8WLN - chains A and G of the 103 polymer chains in the assembly; structure by electron microscopy, 4.30 A resolution (low resolution: residue-level contacts below are approximate; hydrogen-bond / salt-bridge calls are withheld).

Chain A:
Molecule: Flagellar biosynthetic protein FliQ
Organism: Salmonella enterica subsp. enterica serovar Typhimurium str. LT2
UniProtKB: P0A1L5 (FLIQ_SALTY); residue numbers follow UniProt; this construct covers 1-89
Chain sequence (89 residues; each row starts with the number of its first residue):
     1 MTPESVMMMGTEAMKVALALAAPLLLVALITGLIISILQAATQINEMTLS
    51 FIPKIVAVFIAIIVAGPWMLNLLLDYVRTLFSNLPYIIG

Chain G:
Molecule: Flagellar biosynthetic protein FliP
Organism: Salmonella enterica subsp. enterica serovar Typhimurium str. LT2
UniProtKB: P54700 (FLIP_SALTY); numbering as in UniProt (aligned over 1-245)
Chain sequence (245 residues; row label = number of the first residue in the row):
     1 MRRLLFLSLAGLWLFSPAAAAQLPGLISQPLAGGGQSWSLSVQTLVFITS
    51 LTFLPAILLMMTSFTRIIIVFGLLRNALGTPSAPPNQVLLGLALFLTFFI
   101 MSPVIDKIYVDAYQPFSEQKISMQEALDKGAQPLRAFMLRQTREADLALF
   151 ARLANSGPLQGPEAVPMRILLPAYVTSELKTAFQIGFTIFIPFLIIDLVI
   201 ASVLMALGMMMVPPATIALPFKLMLFVLVDGWQLLMGSLAQSFYS
Not modelled in the structure: 1-35, 245

How chain A and chain G interact:
Pairs across the interface (44):
  Met1(A) with Gln184(G)
  Met9(A) with Thr188(G); Ile191(G)
  Ala13(A) with Ile191(G); Ile195(G)
  Ala17(A) with Ile195(G); Val199(G)
  Leu24(A) with Val203(G)
  Leu25(A) with Ser202(G); Val203(G)
  Phe51(A) with Leu207(G); Met209(G)
  Lys54(A) with Ala206(G); Leu207(G)
  Ile55(A) with Leu207(G)
  Val58(A) with Leu207(G)
  Leu70(A) with Leu228(G)
  Leu73(A) with Leu225(G)
  Leu74(A) with Val229(G)
  Tyr76(A) with Ile191(G)
  Arg78(A) with Val229(G); Leu234(G)
  Leu80(A) with Thr188(G); Pro192(G)
  Phe81(A) with Ile189(G); Gly231(G); Leu234(G); Leu235(G); Ser238(G)
  Leu84(A) with Ile185(G); Thr188(G); Ile189(G); Ser238(G)
  Pro85(A) with Ser238(G); Gln241(G); Ser242(G)
  Tyr86(A) with Gln241(G)
  Ile87(A) with Gln184(G)
  Ile88(A) with Arg66(G); Arg143(G); Thr181(G); Gln184(G); Ile185(G); Ser242(G)
Interface residues without a listed pair, chain A (30 interface residues in all): Val6, Met14, Leu20, Ala21, Ala28, Met69, Val77, Gly89
Interface residues without a listed pair, chain G (28 interface residues in all): Phe187, Gly208, Met224

Overview:
30 residues of chain A and 28 residues of chain G are in contact.
Chain A is Flagellar biosynthetic protein FliQ and chain G is Flagellar biosynthetic protein FliP, both from
Salmonella enterica subsp. enterica serovar Typhimurium str. LT2; the structure, Cryo-EM structure of the MS
ring with export apparatus and proximal rod within the motor-hook complex ..., was determined by electron
microscopy, deposited together with 8WHT, 8WIW, 8WK3, 8WK4, 8WKI, 8WKK and 11 further entries.
